7I9R - chains A and B; structure by X-ray diffraction, 2.60 A resolution.

Chain A:
Protein: Serine protease subunit NS2B
Source organism: Zika virus
Reference sequence: Q32ZE1 (POLG_ZIKV); residues 46-89 here correspond to UniProt positions 1414-1457 (UniProt number = residue number + 1368)
Chain sequence (46 residues; numbered 44 to 89; the number before each row is that of its first residue):
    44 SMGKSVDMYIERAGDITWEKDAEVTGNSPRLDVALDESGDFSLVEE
Disordered / not traced: 44-49, 89
Construct notes: expression tag (44-45)
Ligand contacts: A1B9M ((2R)-2-(6-chloro-1H-indazol-4-yl)-2-[(2,3-dihydro-1H-isoindol-5-yl)amino]-N-(propan-2-yl)acetamide): Ser81, Gly82, Asp83

Chain B:
Protein: Serine protease NS3
Source organism: Zika virus
Notes: EC 3.4.21.91, 3.6.1.15, 3.6.4.13
Reference sequence: Q32ZE1 (POLG_ZIKV); residues 11-177 here correspond to UniProt positions 1509-1675 (UniProt number = residue number + 1498)
Chain sequence (168 residues; row label = number of the first residue in the row):
    10 MKEVKKGETTDGVYRVMTRRLLGSTQVGVGVMQEGVFHTMWHVTKGAALR
    60 SGEGRLDPYWGDVKQDLVSYCGPWKLDAAWDGLSEVQLLAVPPGERAKNI
   110 QTLPGIFKTKDGDIGAVALDYPAGTSGSPILDKCGRVIGLYGNGVVIKNG
   160 SYVSAITQGKREEETPVE
Disordered / not traced: 10-15, 172-177
Construct notes: initiating methionine (10); conflict Lys107 (Arg1605 in Q32ZE1)
Swiss-Prot annotation at these positions:
  - active site (Charge relay system): His51, Asp75, Ser135
Ligand contacts: A1B9M ((2R)-2-(6-chloro-1H-indazol-4-yl)-2-[(2,3-dihydro-1H-isoindol-5-yl)amino]-N-(propan-2-yl)acetamide): His51, Lys54, Asp75, Tyr130, Pro131, Ala132, Ser135, Tyr150, Gly151, Asn152, Gly153, Val155, Tyr161

Chain A / chain B interface:
Contacting residue pairs (94; chain A residue first):
  Asp50(A) with Thr27(B); Arg28(B)
  Met51(A) with Met26(B); Val52(B); Thr53(B); Leu58(B), hydrophobic; Arg59(B), hydrogen bond (backbone-backbone)
  Tyr52(A) with Arg24(B); Val25(B); Met26(B), hydrogen bond (backbone-backbone); Arg28(B); Ser33(B); Arg59(B)
  Ile53(A) with Tyr23(B), hydrophobic; Arg24(B); Met41(B), hydrophobic; Phe46(B), hydrophobic; Arg59(B), hydrogen bond (backbone-backbone); Ser60(B); Leu65(B), hydrophobic
  Glu54(A) with Tyr23(B); Arg24(B), hydrogen bond (backbone-backbone)
  Arg55(A) with Glu17(B); Thr19(B); Asp20(B), hydrogen bond (side chain-backbone); Val22(B); Tyr23(B)
  Ala56(A) with Val22(B), hydrogen bond (backbone-backbone); Val100(B), hydrophobic; Ala106(B)
  Gly57(A) with Gly21(B); Val22(B), hydrogen bond (backbone-backbone)
  Asp58(A) with Leu98(B)
  Ile59(A) with Gly21(B); Val22(B); Val40(B), hydrophobic; Leu140(B), hydrophobic; Gly144(B); Val146(B), hydrophobic
  Thr60(A) with Asn108(B), hydrogen bond (backbone-side chain); Leu140(B)
  Trp61(A) with Glu94(B); Val95(B); Gln96(B); Asn108(B); Gln110(B); Leu140(B); Asp141(B); Lys142(B)
  Glu62(A) with Gln96(B), hydrogen bond (backbone-side chain); Asn108(B)
  Ala65(A) with Gln96(B); Asn108(B)
  Glu66(A) with Asn108(B); Ile109(B); Gln110(B), hydrogen bond (backbone-backbone)
  Val67(A) with Glu94(B); Gln110(B)
  Thr68(A) with Ile109(B); Gln110(B), hydrogen bond (backbone-backbone); Thr111(B), hydrogen bond (backbone-side chain); Leu128(B)
  Gly69(A) with Thr111(B)
  Asn70(A) with Leu112(B); Ala127(B)
  Ser71(A) with Leu112(B); Pro113(B); Gly114(B)
  Pro72(A) with Gly114(B); Ile115(B), hydrogen bond (backbone-backbone)
  Arg73(A) with Ile115(B)
  Leu74(A) with Ile115(B), hydrogen bond (backbone-backbone); Phe116(B); Lys117(B), hydrogen bond (backbone-backbone); Ile156(B), hydrophobic; Val162(B), hydrophobic
  Asp75(A) with Lys117(B)
  Val76(A) with Phe116(B), hydrophobic; Lys117(B), hydrogen bond (backbone-backbone); Thr118(B)
  Leu78(A) with Lys73(B)
  Asp79(A) with Lys73(B)
  Glu80(A) with Lys73(B)
  Ser81(A) with Val72(B)
  Gly82(A) with Val72(B); Lys73(B); Asn152(B), hydrogen bond (backbone-side chain)
  Phe84(A) with Asn152(B); Gly153(B); Val154(B); Ala164(B), hydrophobic
  Ser85(A) with Val154(B)
  Leu86(A) with Val154(B), hydrophobic; Val155(B)
Interface residues without a listed pair, chain B (57 interface residues in all): Val36, Ala57, Pro138

Summary:
33 residues of chain A face 57 of chain B across their interface, with 17 hydrogen bonds. Polar contacts
include Arg55(A)-Asp20(B), Thr60(A)-Asn108(B) and Glu62(A)-Gln96(B). Compound A1B9M is bound between chain A
and chain B. Curated annotation (UniProt) lists 3 active-site residues on chain B.
Here chain A is Serine protease subunit NS2B and chain B is Serine protease NS3, both from Zika virus. Entry
7I9R (Group deposition of ZIKV NS2B-NS3 protease in complex with inhibitors from ASAP Discovery Consortium --
Crystal ...) was determined by X-ray diffraction.
